PDB entry 7PBC | X-ray diffraction, 2.04 A resolution | chains CCC and DDD of the 5 polymer chains in the assembly

[Chain CCC]
Protein: MHC class I antigen
Source organism: Homo sapiens
Reference sequence: Q861F7 (Q861F7_HUMAN); residues 2-277 here correspond to UniProt positions 1-276 (UniProt number = residue number - 1)
Sequence (277 residues; numbered 1 to 277; the number before each row is that of its first residue):
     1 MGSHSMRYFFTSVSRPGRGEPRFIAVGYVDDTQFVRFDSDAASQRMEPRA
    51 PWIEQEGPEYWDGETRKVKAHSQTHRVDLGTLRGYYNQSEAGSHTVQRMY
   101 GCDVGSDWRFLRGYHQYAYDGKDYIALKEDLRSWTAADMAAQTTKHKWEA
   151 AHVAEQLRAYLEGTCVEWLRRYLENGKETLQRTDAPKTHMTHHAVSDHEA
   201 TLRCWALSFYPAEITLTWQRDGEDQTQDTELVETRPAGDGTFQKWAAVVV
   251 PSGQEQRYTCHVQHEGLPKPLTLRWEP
Unresolved in the structure: 1
Construct notes: initiating methionine (1)
Cystine bridges: C102-C165, C204-C260

[Chain DDD]
Protein: Beta-2-microglobulin
Source organism: Homo sapiens
Reference sequence: P61769 (B2MG_HUMAN); residues 2-100 here correspond to UniProt positions 21-119 (UniProt number = residue number + 19)
Sequence (100 residues; numbered 1 to 100; the number before each row is that of its first residue):
     1 MIQRTPKIQVYSRHPAENGKSNFLNCYVSGFHPSDIEVDLLKNGERIEKV
    51 EHSDLSFSKDWSFYLLYYTEFTPTEKDEYACRVNHVTLSQPKIVKWDRDM
Unresolved in the structure: 1
Construct notes: initiating methionine (1)
Cystine bridges: C26-C81
Swiss-Prot annotation at these positions:
  - modified residue: Q3 (Pyrrolidone carboxylic acid)
  - glycosylation: I2 (N-linked (Glc) (glycation) isoleucine), K20 (N-linked (Glc) (glycation) lysine), K42 (N-linked (Glc) (glycation) lysine), K49 (N-linked (Glc) (glycation) lysine), K59 (N-linked (Glc) (glycation) lysine), K92 (N-linked (Glc) (glycation) lysine), K95 (N-linked (Glc) (glycation) lysine)

[Interface between chain CCC and chain DDD]
Residue-residue contacts - 56 pairs, chain CCC then chain DDD:
  F9(CCC) with S56(DDD); F57(DDD), hydrophobic
  F10(CCC) with F57(DDD)
  T11(CCC) with L55(DDD); F57(DDD); F63(DDD)
  V13(CCC) with S34(DDD)
  I24(CCC) with L55(DDD)
  V26(CCC) with D54(DDD); L55(DDD); S56(DDD)
  Y28(CCC) with S56(DDD); Y64(DDD), hydrogen bond
  Q33(CCC) with D54(DDD), hydrogen bond
  R36(CCC) with D54(DDD), salt bridge
  R49(CCC) with D54(DDD), salt bridge
  T95(CCC) with F63(DDD)
  Q97(CCC) with H32(DDD), hydrogen bond; F57(DDD); W61(DDD), hydrogen bond (side chain-backbone); F63(DDD)
  R98(CCC) with F57(DDD)
  M99(CCC) with K59(DDD)
  Y114(CCC) with K59(DDD)
  Q116(CCC) with W61(DDD)
  Y117(CCC) with W61(DDD)
  A118(CCC) with W61(DDD), hydrophobic
  D120(CCC) with I2(DDD), hydrogen bond (backbone-backbone); H32(DDD)
  G121(CCC) with I2(DDD); H32(DDD)
  K122(CCC) with I2(DDD)
  D123(CCC) with W61(DDD), hydrogen bond
  T191(CCC) with M100(DDD), hydrogen bond (side chain-backbone)
  H193(CCC) with D99(DDD), hydrogen bond (side chain-backbone); M100(DDD)
  R203(CCC) with M100(DDD), hydrogen bond (side chain-backbone)
  W205(CCC) with M100(DDD)
  V232(CCC) with Q9(DDD)
  E233(CCC) with Q9(DDD), hydrogen bond (backbone-side chain); Y27(DDD); S29(DDD), hydrogen bond
  T234(CCC) with Y27(DDD)
  R235(CCC) with Q9(DDD), hydrogen bond; Y11(DDD); Y27(DDD)
  P236(CCC) with Y11(DDD), hydrogen bond (backbone-side chain); N25(DDD); Y27(DDD)
  A237(CCC) with R13(DDD), hydrogen bond (backbone-side chain); N25(DDD), hydrogen bond (backbone-side chain)
  G238(CCC) with R13(DDD), hydrogen bond (backbone-side chain)
  D239(CCC) with R13(DDD)
  Q243(CCC) with Y11(DDD); S12(DDD); R13(DDD), hydrogen bond (side chain-backbone)
Also at the interface, not in a pair above, chain CCC (37 interface residues in all): L207, W245
Also at the interface, not in a pair above, chain DDD (25 interface residues in all): K7, H14, P15, D60, L66

[In short]
The interface between chain CCC and chain DDD involves 37 residues on one side and 25 on the other, with 17
hydrogen bonds and 2 salt bridges. Among the polar pairs are R36(CCC)-D54(DDD), R49(CCC)-D54(DDD) and
Y28(CCC)-Y64(DDD).
Chain CCC is MHC class I antigen and chain DDD is Beta-2-microglobulin, both from Homo sapiens; the structure,
Crystal structure of engineered TCR (796) complexed to HLA-A*02:01 presenting MAGE-A10 9-mer peptide, was
determined by X-ray diffraction (same publication as 7PDW, 7PDX and 7QPJ).
